PDB entry 3RJ9 | X-ray diffraction, 1.98 A resolution | chains A and B

# Chain A (and B)
Molecule: Alcohol dehydrogenase
From: Scaptodrosophila lebanonensis
Notes: EC 1.1.1.1; chain B of this document is another copy of the same molecule, construct and numbering; everything in this record applies to it too
UniProt: P10807 (ADH_DROLE); residues 1-254 here = UniProt positions 1-254
Chain sequence (254 residues; each row starts with the number of its first residue):
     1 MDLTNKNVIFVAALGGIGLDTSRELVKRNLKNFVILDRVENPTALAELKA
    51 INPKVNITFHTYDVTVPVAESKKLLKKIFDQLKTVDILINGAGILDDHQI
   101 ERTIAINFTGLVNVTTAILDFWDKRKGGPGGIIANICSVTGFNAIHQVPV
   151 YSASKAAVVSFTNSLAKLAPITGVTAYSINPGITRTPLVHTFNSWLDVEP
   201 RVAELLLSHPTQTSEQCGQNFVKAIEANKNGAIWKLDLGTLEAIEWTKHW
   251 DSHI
Construct notes: engineered mutation Val-114 (Thr in P10807)
Curated features (UniProtKB/Swiss-Prot):
  - active site: Tyr-151 (Proton acceptor)
  - binding site (substrate): Ser-138
  - modified residue: Met-1 (N-acetylmethionine)

# How chain A and chain B interact
Contacting residue pairs (105):
  Ile-100(A) / Val-112(B)  hydrophobic
  Ile-100(A) / Asn-113(B)
  Ile-100(A) / Thr-116(B)
  Glu-101(A) / Thr-109(B)
  Glu-101(A) / Asn-113(B)  hydrogen bond
  Ile-104(A) / Ile-104(B)  hydrophobic
  Ile-104(A) / Phe-108(B)  hydrophobic
  Ile-104(A) / Thr-109(B)
  Phe-108(A) / Ile-104(B)  hydrophobic
  Phe-108(A) / Phe-108(B)  hydrophobic
  Phe-108(A) / Ala-153(B)  hydrophobic
  Phe-108(A) / Ser-154(B)
  Thr-109(A) / Ile-104(B)
  Val-112(A) / Ile-100(B)  hydrophobic
  Val-112(A) / Val-150(B)  hydrophobic
  Asn-113(A) / Ile-100(B)
  Asn-113(A) / Glu-101(B)  hydrogen bond
  Thr-115(A) / Trp-195(B)
  Thr-116(A) / Ile-100(B)
  Thr-116(A) / Trp-195(B)  hydrogen bond
  Leu-119(A) / Leu-196(B)  hydrophobic
  Arg-125(A) / Leu-196(B)  hydrogen bond (side chain-backbone)
  Arg-125(A) / Asp-197(B)  hydrogen bond (side chain-backbone)
  Arg-125(A) / Val-198(B)
  Val-139(A) / Trp-250(B)
  Phe-142(A) / Trp-246(B)  hydrogen bond (backbone-side chain)
  Phe-142(A) / His-249(B)
  Asn-143(A) / Trp-246(B)
  Asn-143(A) / Thr-247(B)  hydrogen bond (side chain-backbone)
  Asn-143(A) / Lys-248(B)
  Asn-143(A) / His-249(B)  hydrogen bond (side chain-backbone)
  Asn-143(A) / Trp-250(B)  hydrogen bond (side chain-backbone)
  Ala-144(A) / Ser-164(B)
  Ile-145(A) / Trp-250(B)  hydrophobic
  Ile-145(A) / Ser-252(B)
  His-146(A) / Ser-164(B)
  His-146(A) / Lys-167(B)
  His-146(A) / Leu-168(B)
  His-146(A) / Ile-254(B)
  Gln-147(A) / Ile-254(B)  hydrogen bond (side chain-backbone)
  Pro-149(A) / Phe-161(B)  hydrophobic
  Pro-149(A) / Ser-164(B)
  Val-150(A) / Val-112(B)  hydrophobic
  Ser-152(A) / Ser-160(B)
  Ala-153(A) / Phe-108(B)  hydrophobic
  Ala-153(A) / Ala-157(B)
  Ala-153(A) / Ser-160(B)
  Ser-154(A) / Phe-108(B)
  Ala-156(A) / Ala-156(B)
  Ala-156(A) / Ser-160(B)
  Ala-157(A) / Ala-153(B)
  Ser-160(A) / Ser-152(B)
  Ser-160(A) / Ala-153(B)
  Ser-160(A) / Ala-156(B)
  Phe-161(A) / Pro-149(B)  hydrophobic
  Phe-161(A) / Val-150(B)  hydrophobic
  Phe-161(A) / Ala-153(B)  hydrophobic
  Ser-164(A) / Ala-144(B)
  Ser-164(A) / His-146(B)
  Ser-164(A) / Pro-149(B)
  Leu-165(A) / Trp-195(B)  hydrophobic
  Lys-167(A) / His-146(B)
  Leu-168(A) / His-146(B)
  Leu-168(A) / Trp-195(B)  hydrophobic
  Leu-168(A) / Val-198(B)  hydrophobic
  Ile-171(A) / Val-198(B)
  Ile-183(A) / Trp-250(B)  hydrophobic
  Trp-195(A) / Thr-116(B)  hydrogen bond
  Trp-195(A) / Leu-165(B)  hydrophobic
  Trp-195(A) / Leu-168(B)  hydrophobic
  Leu-196(A) / Thr-116(B)
  Leu-196(A) / Leu-119(B)  hydrophobic
  Leu-196(A) / Arg-125(B)  hydrogen bond (backbone-side chain)
  Asp-197(A) / Arg-125(B)  hydrogen bond (backbone-side chain)
  Val-198(A) / Arg-125(B)
  Val-198(A) / Leu-168(B)  hydrophobic
  Val-198(A) / Ile-171(B)
  Val-202(A) / Ile-254(B)  hydrophobic
  Leu-205(A) / Ile-254(B)  hydrophobic
  Leu-206(A) / Ser-252(B)
  His-209(A) / His-253(B)
  Asp-237(A) / Trp-250(B)
  Ile-244(A) / His-249(B)
  Glu-245(A) / His-249(B)
  Trp-246(A) / Phe-142(B)  hydrogen bond (side chain-backbone)
  Trp-246(A) / Asn-143(B)
  Thr-247(A) / Asn-143(B)  hydrogen bond (backbone-side chain)
  Thr-247(A) / Thr-247(B)  hydrogen bond
  Lys-248(A) / Asn-143(B)
  His-249(A) / Phe-142(B)
  His-249(A) / Asn-143(B)  hydrogen bond (backbone-side chain)
  His-249(A) / Ile-244(B)
  His-249(A) / Glu-245(B)
  Trp-250(A) / Val-139(B)
  Trp-250(A) / Asn-143(B)  hydrogen bond (backbone-side chain)
  Trp-250(A) / Ile-145(B)  hydrophobic
  Trp-250(A) / Ile-183(B)  hydrophobic
  Trp-250(A) / Asp-237(B)
  Ser-252(A) / Ile-145(B)
  Ser-252(A) / Leu-206(B)
  His-253(A) / His-209(B)  hydrogen bond (backbone-side chain)
  Ile-254(A) / His-146(B)
  Ile-254(A) / Gln-147(B)  hydrogen bond (backbone-side chain)
  Ile-254(A) / Leu-205(B)
  Ile-254(A) / His-209(B)
Other interface residues (no listed pair), chain A (54 interface residues in all): Thr-140, Thr-172
Other interface residues (no listed pair), chain B (55 interface residues in all): Thr-115, Thr-140, Thr-172, Val-202, Lys-235

# In short
Chain A and chain B form an interface of 54 and 55 residues respectively, with 20 hydrogen bonds. Polar
contacts include Glu-101(A)/Asn-113(B), Thr-116(A)/Trp-195(B) and Arg-125(A)/Leu-196(B). UniProt lists
active-site residue Tyr-151(A) and substrate-binding residue Ser-138(A) on chain A.
Chain A and chain B are both Alcohol dehydrogenase (Scaptodrosophila lebanonensis); the structure, Structure
of alcohol dehydrogenase from Drosophila lebanonesis T114V mutant complexed with NAD+, was determined by X-ray
diffraction together with 3RJ5 from the same study.
